Entry 7UBN (electron microscopy, 3.36 A resolution); this record covers chains 1 and Q of the 11 polymer chains in the assembly.

Chain 1:
Molecule: 61-nt DNA strand
Sequence (61 nucleotides; numbered 1 to 61; the number before each row is that of its first residue):
     1 CTTATTGAAT AAAATTGGGT AAATTTGACA CTATAATGGG TTAATTCGCT CGTTGTGGTA
    61 G
Not modelled in the structure: 1-2, 42-45, 60-61

Chain Q:
Protein: Antitermination protein
Source organism: Escherichia coli
UniProtKB: A0A0L6XR38 (A0A0L6XR38_ECOLX); residue numbers follow UniProt; this construct covers 1-207
Amino-acid sequence (207 residues; numbered 1 to 207; the number before each row is that of its first residue):
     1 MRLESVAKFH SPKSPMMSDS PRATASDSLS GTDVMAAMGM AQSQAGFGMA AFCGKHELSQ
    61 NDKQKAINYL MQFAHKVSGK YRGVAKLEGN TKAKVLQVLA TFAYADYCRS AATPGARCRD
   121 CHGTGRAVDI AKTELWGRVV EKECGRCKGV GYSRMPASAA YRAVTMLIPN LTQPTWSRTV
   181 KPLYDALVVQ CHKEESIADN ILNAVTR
Ion coordination: Zn2+: Cys-118, Cys-121, Cys-144, Cys-147
What the authors report for this chain:
  - conformationally variable residues (order/disorder transition): Met-1 to Gln-44

Interface between chain 1 and chain Q:
Pairs across the interface (19; chain 1 residue first):
  DT5(1) / Arg-82(Q)  hydrogen bond to the phosphate
  DT6(1) / Arg-82(Q)  salt bridge to the phosphate
  DT6(1) / Arg-178(Q)  base contact
  DG7(1) / Thr-172(Q)  phosphate contact
  DG7(1) / Thr-175(Q)  phosphate contact
  DG7(1) / Arg-178(Q)  hydrogen bond to the base
  DA8(1) / Pro-174(Q)  base contact
  DA8(1) / Arg-178(Q)  base contact
  DA9(1) / Pro-174(Q)  base contact
  DA14(1) / Lys-148(Q)  phosphate contact
  DT15(1) / Lys-148(Q)  base contact
  DT15(1) / Arg-154(Q)  hydrogen bond to the phosphate
  DT16(1) / Arg-146(Q)  base contact
  DT16(1) / Ser-153(Q)  hydrogen bond to the phosphate
  DG17(1) / Arg-119(Q)  hydrogen bond to the base
  DG17(1) / Arg-146(Q)  hydrogen bond to the base
  DG18(1) / Arg-119(Q)  hydrogen bond to the base
  DG19(1) / Arg-119(Q)  hydrogen bond to the base
  DA23(1) / Ile-130(Q)  sugar contact
Also at the interface, not in a pair above, chain Q (12 interface residues in all): Asn-170

Overview:
The chain 1/chain Q interface involves 12 residues from each chain; the contacts include 8 hydrogen bonds and
1 salt bridge. Polar pairs include DG7(1)/Arg-178(Q), DG17(1)/Arg-119(Q) and DG17(1)/Arg-146(Q). The Zn2+ site
is built by Cys-118(Q), Cys-121(Q), Cys-144(Q) and Cys-147(Q). From the paper: conformational variability at
Met-1(Q).
Here chain 1 is a 61-nt DNA strand and chain Q is Antitermination protein (Escherichia coli). Entry 7UBN
(Transcription antitermination complex: NusA-containing "engaged" Qlambda-loading complex) was determined by
electron microscopy (same publication as 7UBJ, 7UBL and 7UBM).
